Entry 3DPB (X-ray diffraction, 2.20 A resolution); this record covers chains A and C of the 3 polymer chains in the assembly.

[Chain A]
Protein: Chaperone protein caf1M
Organism: Yersinia pestis
Notes: fragment: to 258
UniProt: P26926 (CAF1M_YERPE); residues 1-235 here correspond to UniProt positions 24-258 (UniProt number = residue number + 23)
Amino-acid sequence (235 residues; row label = number of the first residue in the row):
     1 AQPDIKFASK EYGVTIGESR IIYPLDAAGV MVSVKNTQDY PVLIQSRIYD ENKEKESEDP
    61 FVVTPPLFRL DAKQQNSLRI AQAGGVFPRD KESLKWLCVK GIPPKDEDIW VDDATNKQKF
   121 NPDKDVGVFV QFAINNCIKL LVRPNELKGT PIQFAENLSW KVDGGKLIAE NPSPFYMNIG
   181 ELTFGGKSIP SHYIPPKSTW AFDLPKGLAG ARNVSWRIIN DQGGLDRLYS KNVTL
Unresolved in the structure: 1-8, 56-59, 105-124, 205-210, 235
Cystine bridges: Cys98-Cys137

[Chain C]
Protein: F1 capsule antigen
Organism: Yersinia pestis
Notes: fragment: UNP residues22 to 170
UniProt: P26948 (CAF1_YERPE); residues 1-149 here correspond to UniProt positions 22-170 (UniProt number = residue number + 21)
Amino-acid sequence (149 residues; row label = number of the first residue in the row):
     1 ADLTASTTVT VTVVEPARIT LTYKEGAPIT IMDNGNIDTE LLVGTLTLGG YKTGTTSTSV
    61 NFTDAAGDPM YLTFTSQDGN NHQFTTKVIG KDSRDFDISP KVNGENLVGD DVVLATGSQD
   121 FFVRSIGSKG GKLAAGKYTD AVTVTVSNQ
Unresolved in the structure: 1-18, 108-110
Differences from the reference sequence: engineered mutation Val9 (Ala30 in P26948), Val11 (Ala32 in P26948), Val13 (Leu34 in P26948)

[Interface between chain A and chain C]
Pairs across the interface (10):
  Asn220(A) - Ala135(C)  hydrogen bond (side chain-backbone)
  Asn220(A) - Gly136(C)
  Gln222(A) - Ala135(C)
  Gln222(A) - Gly136(C)
  Gln222(A) - Lys137(C)
  Gly223(A) - Ala135(C)
  Gly224(A) - Ala135(C)
  Arg227(A) - Gln77(C)  hydrogen bond (side chain-backbone)
  Arg227(A) - Asp78(C)
  Arg227(A) - Gly79(C)
Also at the interface, not in a pair above, chain A (9 interface residues in all): Gly17, Arg217, Leu225, Asp226
Also at the interface, not in a pair above, chain C (9 interface residues in all): Thr30, Asn80, Ala134

[Overview]
The chain A/chain C interface involves 9 residues from each chain; the contacts include 2 hydrogen bonds.
Polar contacts include Asn220(A)-Ala135(C) and Arg227(A)-Gln77(C).
Chain A is Chaperone protein caf1M and chain C is F1 capsule antigen, both from Yersinia pestis; the
structure, Crystal structure of the complex of the Caf1M chaperone with the mini-fiber of two Caf1 subunits
..., was determined by X-ray diffraction.
